7Z0F - chains B and P of the 4 polymer chains in the assembly; structure by X-ray diffraction, 2.40 A resolution.

# Chain B
Name: Tubulin beta chain
From: Ovis aries
Reference sequence: A0A6P3TCJ9 (A0A6P3TCJ9_SHEEP); the author numbering skips numbers that UniProt does not, so the offset changes along the chain: 1-42 = UniProt 1-42; 45-360 = UniProt 43-358; 369-455 = UniProt 359-445
Sequence (445 residues; row label = number of the first residue in the row; note: 10 numbers in that range are skipped by the numbering (no residue carries them; nothing is unmodelled there)):
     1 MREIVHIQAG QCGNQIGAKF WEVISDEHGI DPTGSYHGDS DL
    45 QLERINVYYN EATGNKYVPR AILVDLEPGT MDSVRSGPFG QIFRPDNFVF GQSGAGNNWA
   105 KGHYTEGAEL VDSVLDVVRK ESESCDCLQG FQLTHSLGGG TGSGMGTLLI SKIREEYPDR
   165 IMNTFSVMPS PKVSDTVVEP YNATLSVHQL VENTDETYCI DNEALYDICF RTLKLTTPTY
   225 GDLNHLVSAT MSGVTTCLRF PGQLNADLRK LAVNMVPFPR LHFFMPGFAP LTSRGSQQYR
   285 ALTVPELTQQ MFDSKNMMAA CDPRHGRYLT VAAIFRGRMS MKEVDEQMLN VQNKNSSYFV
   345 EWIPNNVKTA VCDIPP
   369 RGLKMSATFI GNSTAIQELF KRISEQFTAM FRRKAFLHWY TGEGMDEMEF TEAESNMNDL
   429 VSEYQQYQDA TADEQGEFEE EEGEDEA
Disordered / not traced: 1, 177-178, 218-219, 282-283, 442-455
Residues lining bound ligands: GDP (guanosine-5'-diphosphate): Gly10, Gln11, Cys12, Gln15, Ile16, Asp69, Glu71, Ala99, Asn101, Ser140, Gly142, Gly143, Gly144, Thr145, Gly146, Val171, Pro173, Glu183, Asn206, Leu209, Tyr224, Leu227, Asn228

# Chain P
Name: Centromere protein J
From: Homo sapiens
Reference sequence: Q9HC77 (CENPJ_HUMAN); numbering as in UniProt (aligned over 320-397)
Sequence (79 residues; row label = number of the first residue in the row):
   319 MVNIEERPIK AAIGERKQTF EDYLEEQIQL EEQELKQKQL KEAEGPLPIK AKPKQPFLKR
   379 GEGLARFTNA KSKFQKGKE
Disordered / not traced: 319-321, 328-338, 354-370, 386-397
Sequence notes: initiating methionine (319); engineered mutation Val320 (Ala in Q9HC77)

# Interface between chain B and chain P
Pairs across the interface - 26 pairs, chain B then chain P:
  Lys19(B) with Glu323(P)
  Ser77(B) with Ile322(P)
  Tyr108(B) with Gln373(P); Pro374(P); Phe375(P)
  His192(B) with Leu376(P), hydrogen bond (side chain-backbone)
  Gln193(B) with Leu376(P)
  Glu196(B) with Lys377(P); Arg378(P); Gly379(P), hydrogen bond (side chain-backbone); Glu380(P), hydrogen bond (side chain-backbone); Gly381(P), hydrogen bond (side chain-backbone)
  Pro222(B) with Ile327(P)
  Thr223(B) with Glu323(P); Arg325(P)
  Tyr224(B) with Arg325(P), hydrogen bond (backbone-backbone)
  Gly412(B) with Pro371(P); Gln373(P), hydrogen bond (backbone-backbone)
  Asp414(B) with Phe375(P)
  Met416(B) with Phe375(P)
  Glu417(B) with Phe375(P)
  Glu420(B) with Phe375(P); Leu376(P); Lys377(P); Arg378(P), hydrogen bond (side chain-backbone)
  Asn424(B) with Arg378(P)
Interface residues without a listed pair, chain B (20 interface residues in all): Asp199, Gly225, Pro263, Arg264, His406
Interface residues without a listed pair, chain P (18 interface residues in all): Pro326, Leu353, Lys372, Phe385

# Summary
The interface between chain B and chain P involves 20 residues on one side and 18 on the other, with 7
hydrogen bonds. Among the polar pairs are His192(B)-Leu376(P), Glu196(B)-Gly379(P) and Glu196(B)-Glu380(P).
Chain B binds GDP.
Chain B is Tubulin beta chain (Ovis aries) and chain P is Centromere protein J (Homo sapiens); the structure,
Cpap:s-tubulin:iih5 alpharep complex, was determined by X-ray diffraction (same publication as 7Q1F, 7Q1E and
7Z0G).
